7U0F - chains H and I of the 10 polymer chains in the assembly; structure by electron microscopy, 3.53 A resolution.

== Chain H (and I) ==
Name: Protein Rev
From: Human immunodeficiency virus 1
Notes: chain I of this document is another copy of the same molecule, construct and numbering; everything in this record applies to it too
UniProt: P04616 (REV_HV1B1); residue numbers follow UniProt; this construct covers 1-116
Chain sequence (116 residues; row label = number of the first residue in the row):
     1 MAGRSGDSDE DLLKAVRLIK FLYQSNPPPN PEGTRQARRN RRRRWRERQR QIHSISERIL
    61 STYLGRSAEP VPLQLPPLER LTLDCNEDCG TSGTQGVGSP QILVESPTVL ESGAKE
Unresolved in the structure: 1-10, 66-116

== How chain H and chain I interact ==
Contacting residue pairs - 24 pairs, chain H then chain I:
  V16(H) with L12(I); L13(I), hydrophobic; V16(I), hydrophobic
  R17(H) with L13(I)
  I19(H) with L12(I), hydrophobic; V16(I), hydrophobic
  K20(H) with L12(I); L13(I)
  Y23(H) with Y63(I), hydrophobic; L64(I), hydrophobic
  P28(H) with L64(I)
  Q49(H) with L64(I); G65(I)
  I52(H) with G65(I)
  H53(H) with E57(I), hydrogen bond (side chain-backbone); L60(I); S61(I), hydrogen bond (side chain-backbone); G65(I)
  S56(H) with L60(I)
  E57(H) with E57(I)
  L60(H) with V16(I), hydrophobic; K20(I)
  S61(H) with Y23(I)
  L64(H) with K20(I)
Other interface residues (no listed pair), chain H (16 interface residues in all): L22, S54
Other interface residues (no listed pair), chain I (13 interface residues in all): D11, I19

== Summary ==
16 residues of chain H and 13 residues of chain I are in contact; the contacts include 2 hydrogen bonds. Among
the polar pairs are H53(H)-E57(I) and H53(H)-S61(I).
Chain H and chain I are both Protein Rev (Human immunodeficiency virus 1); the structure, HIV-1 Rev in complex
with tubulin, was determined by electron microscopy.
